PDB entry 6NQB | electron microscopy, 3.80 A resolution | chains S and A of the 16 polymer chains in the assembly

== Chain S ==
Name: 30S ribosomal protein S19
Organism: Escherichia coli H736
UniProt: F4SQ43 (F4SQ43_ECOLX); residues 7-80 here correspond to UniProt positions 8-81 (UniProt number = residue number + 1)
Chain sequence (74 residues; row label = number of the first residue in the row):
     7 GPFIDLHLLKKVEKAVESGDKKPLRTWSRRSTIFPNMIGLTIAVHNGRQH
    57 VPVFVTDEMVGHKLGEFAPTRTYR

== Chain A ==
Molecule: 16S ribosomal RNA
Organism: Escherichia coli
Sequence (1542 nucleotides; each row starts with the number of its first residue):
     1 AAAUUGAAGAGUUUGAUCAUGGCUCAGAUUGAACGCUGGCGGCAGGCCUA
    51 ACACAUGCAAGUCGAACGGUAACAGGAAGAAGCUUGCUUCUUUGCUGACG
   101 AGUGGCGGACGGGUGAGUAAUGUCUGGGAAACUGCCUGAUGGAGGGGGAU
   151 AACUACUGGAAACGGUAGCUAAUACCGCAUAACGUCGCAAGACCAAAGAG
   201 GGGGACCUUCGGGCCUCUUGCCAUCGGAUGUGCCCAGAUGGGAUUAGCUA
   251 GUAGGUGGGGUAACGGCUCACCUAGGCGACGAUCCCUAGCUGGUCUGAGA
   301 GGAUGACCAGCCACACUGGAACUGAGACACGGUCCAGACUCCUACGGGAG
   351 GCAGCAGUGGGGAAUAUUGCACAAUGGGCGCAAGCCUGAUGCAGCCAUGC
   401 CGCGUGUAUGAAGAAGGCCUUCGGGUUGUAAAGUACUUUCAGCGGGGAGG
   451 AAGGGAGUAAAGUUAAUACCUUUGCUCAUUGACGUUACCCGCAGAAGAAG
   501 CACCGGCUAACUCCGUGCCAGCAGCCGCGGUAAUACGGAGGGUGCAAGCG
   551 UUAAUCGGAAUUACUGGGCGUAAAGCGCACGCAGGCGGUUUGUUAAGUCA
   601 GAUGUGAAAUCCCCGGGCUCAACCUGGGAACUGCAUCUGAUACUGGCAAG
   651 CUUGAGUCUCGUAGAGGGGGGUAGAAUUCCAGGUGUAGCGGUGAAAUGCG
   701 UAGAGAUCUGGAGGAAUACCGGUGGCGAAGGCGGCCCCCUGGACGAAGAC
   751 UGACGCUCAGGUGCGAAAGCGUGGGGAGCAAACAGGAUUAGAUACCCUGG
   801 UAGUCCACGCCGUAAACGAUGUCGACUUGGAGGUUGUGCCCUUGAGGCGU
   851 GGCUUCCGGAGCUAACGCGUUAAGUCGACCGCCUGGGGAGUACGGCCGCA
   901 AGGUUAAAACUCAAAUGAAUUGACGGGGGCCCGCACAAGCGGUGGAGCAU
   951 GUGGUUUAAUUCGAUGCAACGCGAAGAACCUUACCUGGUCUUGACAUCCA
  1001 CGGAAGUUUUCAGAGAUGAGAAUGUGCCUUCGGGAACCGUGAGACAGGUG
  1051 CUGCAUGGCUGUCGUCAGCUCGUGUUGUGAAAUGUUGGGUUAAGUCCCGC
  1101 AACGAGCGCAACCCUUAUCCUUUGUUGCCAGCGGUCCGGCCGGGAACUCA
  1151 AAGGAGACUGCCAGUGAUAAACUGGAGGAAGGUGGGGAUGACGUCAAGUC
  1201 AUCAUGGCCCUUACGACCAGGGCUACACACGUGCUACAAUGGCGCAUACA
  1251 AAGAGAAGCGACCUCGCGAGAGCAAGCGGACCUCAUAAAGUGCGUCGUAG
  1301 UCCGGAUUGGAGUCUGCAACUCGACUCCAUGAAGUCGGAAUCGCUAGUAA
  1351 UCGUGGAUCAGAAUGCCACGGUGAAUACGUUCCCGGGCCUUGUACACACC
  1401 GCCCGUCACACCAUGGGAGUGGGUUGCAAAAGAAGUAGGUAGCUUAACCU
  1451 UCGGGAGGGCGCUUACCACUUUGUGAUUCAUGACUGGGGUGAAGUCGUAA
  1501 CAAGGUAACCGUAGGGGAACCUGCGGUUGGAUCACCUCCUUA
Unresolved in the structure: 1-4, 681-711, 781-800, 1397-1542

== How chain S and chain A interact ==
Residue-residue contacts (51):
  Phe-9(S) / A1318(A)  sugar contact
  Phe-9(S) / A1319(A)  phosphate contact
  Leu-12(S) / G1015(A)  phosphate contact
  His-13(S) / A1014(A)  hydrogen bond to the phosphate
  His-13(S) / G1015(A)  salt bridge to the phosphate
  Lys-16(S) / A1014(A)  phosphate contact
  Lys-17(S) / A1014(A)  salt bridge to the phosphate
  Trp-33(S) / G987(A)  sugar contact
  Trp-33(S) / A1014(A)  stacking on the base
  Trp-33(S) / A1219(A)  hydrogen bond to the base
  Trp-33(S) / G1220(A)  sugar contact
  Arg-35(S) / G1221(A)  phosphate contact
  Arg-35(S) / C1320(A)  base contact
  Arg-35(S) / U1321(A)  hydrogen bond to the base
  Arg-36(S) / A978(A)  hydrogen bond to the sugar
  Arg-36(S) / G1221(A)  salt bridge to the phosphate
  Arg-36(S) / A1318(A)  hydrogen bond to the sugar
  Arg-36(S) / A1319(A)  phosphate contact
  Arg-36(S) / C1320(A)  base contact
  Arg-36(S) / U1321(A)  base contact
  His-51(S) / A1219(A)  base contact
  His-51(S) / G1220(A)  hydrogen bond to the sugar
  His-51(S) / G1221(A)  sugar contact
  Asn-52(S) / A958(A)  hydrogen bond to the base
  Asn-52(S) / G1221(A)  hydrogen bond to the sugar
  Gly-53(S) / A958(A)  base contact
  Gly-53(S) / U986(A)  base contact
  Gly-53(S) / G1221(A)  sugar contact
  Arg-54(S) / A958(A)  base contact
  Arg-54(S) / U986(A)  hydrogen bond to the sugar
  Arg-54(S) / G987(A)  sugar contact
  Lys-69(S) / A1319(A)  hydrogen bond to the phosphate
  Lys-69(S) / C1320(A)  salt bridge to the phosphate
  Gly-71(S) / C1320(A)  base contact
  Glu-72(S) / C1320(A)  base contact
  Thr-76(S) / A958(A)  base contact
  Thr-76(S) / A959(A)  base contact
  Thr-76(S) / G1221(A)  hydrogen bond to the phosphate
  Thr-76(S) / G1222(A)  hydrogen bond to the phosphate
  Arg-77(S) / A959(A)  base contact
  Arg-77(S) / U960(A)  base contact
  Arg-77(S) / G1222(A)  phosphate contact
  Arg-77(S) / C1223(A)  salt bridge to the phosphate
  Arg-77(S) / A1225(A)  hydrogen bond to the sugar
  Arg-77(S) / U1321(A)  hydrogen bond to the phosphate
  Arg-77(S) / C1322(A)  salt bridge to the phosphate
  Thr-78(S) / U956(A)  hydrogen bond to the sugar
  Thr-78(S) / U957(A)  sugar contact
  Thr-78(S) / A958(A)  phosphate contact
  Tyr-79(S) / U956(A)  sugar contact
  Tyr-79(S) / A1225(A)  sugar contact
Interface residues without a listed pair, chain S (23 interface residues in all): Asp-11, Lys-20, His-56, Arg-80
Interface residues without a listed pair, chain A (25 interface residues in all): C985, G1013, U1224, C1317

== Summary ==
The interface between chain S and chain A involves 23 residues on one side and 25 on the other; the contacts
include 15 hydrogen bonds, 6 salt bridges and 1 aromatic stacking contact. Polar contacts include
Trp-33(S)/A1219(A), Arg-35(S)/U1321(A) and Asn-52(S)/A958(A).
Chain S is 30S ribosomal protein S19 (Escherichia coli H736) and chain A is 16S ribosomal RNA (Escherichia
coli); the structure, Role of Era in Assembly and Homeostasis of the Ribosomal Small Subunit, was determined
by electron microscopy.
